2WPJ - chains E and S of the 3 polymer chains in the assembly; structure by X-ray diffraction, 1.60 A resolution.

== Chain E ==
Protein: Coagulation factor ixa light chain
From: Homo sapiens
Notes: EC 3.4.21.22; fragment: egf2 domain, residues 133-191
UniProtKB: P00740 (FA9_HUMAN); residues 87-145 here correspond to UniProt positions 133-191 (UniProt number = residue number + 46)
Chain sequence (59 residues; numbered 87 to 145; the number before each row is that of its first residue):
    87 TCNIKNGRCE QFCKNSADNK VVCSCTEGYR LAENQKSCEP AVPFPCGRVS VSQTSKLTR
Curated features (UniProtKB/Swiss-Prot):
  - site: Arg145 (Cleavage)
Disulfide bonds: Cys88-Cys99, Cys95-Cys109, Cys111-Cys124

== Chain S ==
Protein: Coagulation factor ixa heavy chain
From: Homo sapiens
Notes: EC 3.4.21.22; fragment: catalytic domain, residues 227-461
UniProtKB: P00740 (FA9_HUMAN); the construct lacks a stretch of the UniProt sequence and is renumbered around it, so the offset changes along the chain: 16-36 = UniProt 227-247; 38-61 = UniProt 248-271; 62-65 = UniProt 274-277; 69-98 = UniProt 280-309; 7 more segments
Chain sequence (235 residues; row label = number of the first residue in the row; note: 5 numbers in that range are skipped by the numbering (no residue carries them; nothing is unmodelled there); a row labelled like 61A-61B holds insertion residues (61A, then the next letters in order)):
    16 VVGGEDAKPG QFPWQVVLNG K
    38 VDAFCGGSIV NEKWIVTAAH CVET
61A-61B GV
    62 KITV
   65A V
    66 A
    69 GEHNIEETEH TEQKRNVIRI IPHHNFNAAI
98A-98B NT
    99 YNHDIALLEL DEPLVLNSYV TPICIADK
126A-126B EY
   127 TNIFLKFGSG YVSGWGRVF
   147 HKGRSALVLQ YLRVPLVDRA TCLRSTKFTI TNNMFCAG
  184A F
   185 HEGG
  188A R
   189 DSCQGDSGGP HVTEVEGTSF LTGIISWGE
   219 ECA
  221A M
   222 KGKYGIYTKV SRYVNWIKEK TKLT
Differences from the reference sequence: engineered mutation Phe94 (Tyr305 in P00740), Thr98B (Lys311 in P00740), Thr177 (Tyr391 in P00740)
Curated features (UniProtKB/Swiss-Prot):
  - active site (Charge relay system): His57, Asp102, Ser195
  - binding site (Ca(2+)): Glu70, Asn72, Glu75, Glu77, Glu80
Disulfide bonds: Cys42-Cys58, Cys168-Cys182, Cys191-Cys220
Ion coordination: Ca2+: Glu70, Asn72, Glu75, Glu77, Glu80
Reported in the primary citation:
  - contacts within the chain: His185-Tyr225 (hydrogen bond)
  - mutagenesis - Y225P (11-fold): increased catalytic activity on Na+ (citing earlier work)
  - mutagenesis - Y177T (2-fold): increased catalytic activity (citing earlier work)

== Interface between chain E and chain S ==
Inter-chain disulfides: Cys132(E)-Cys122(S)
Pairs across the interface (37):
  Asn92(E) with Tyr126B(S), hydrogen bond
  Glu96(E) with Glu204(S)
  Gln97(E) with Tyr126B(S); Thr206(S)
  Phe98(E) with Ala124(S), hydrophobic; Tyr126B(S), hydrophobic; Phe208(S), hydrophobic
  Cys99(E) with Tyr126B(S), hydrogen bond (backbone-side chain)
  Thr112(E) with Cys122(S); Ile123(S)
  Tyr115(E) with Thr206(S)
  Phe130(E) with Leu114(S); Asn115(S); Ser116(S)
  Pro131(E) with Thr119(S)
  Cys132(E) with Pro120(S); Ile121(S); Cys122(S), disulfide; Thr206(S)
  Gly133(E) with Trp29(S); Pro120(S), hydrogen bond (backbone-backbone); Cys122(S), hydrogen bond (backbone-side chain); Gly205(S); Thr206(S); Ser207(S), hydrogen bond (backbone-backbone)
  Arg134(E) with Pro28(S); Trp29(S); Thr119(S); Gly205(S); Thr206(S), hydrogen bond
  Val135(E) with Gly25(S); Gln26(S)
  Ser136(E) with Ser116(S), hydrogen bond
  Val137(E) with Pro24(S); Gly25(S); Ser116(S); Tyr117(S), hydrophobic
Also at the interface, not in a pair above, chain S (23 interface residues in all): Phe130, Val203

== Summary ==
Chain E and chain S form an interface of 15 and 23 residues respectively; the contacts include 1 disulfide
bond and 7 hydrogen bonds. Polar pairs include Asn92(E)-Tyr126B(S), Cys99(E)-Tyr126B(S) and
Gly133(E)-Cys122(S). The paper reports that Y225P of chain S increases catalytic activity on Na+; contacts
within the chain involving His185(S) and Tyr225(S).
Chain E is Coagulation factor ixa light chain and chain S is Coagulation factor ixa heavy chain, both from
Homo sapiens; the structure, factor IXa superactive triple mutant, NaCl-soaked, was determined by X-ray
diffraction together with 2WPH, 2WPI, 2WPK, 2WPL and 2WPM from the same study.
